Entry 8ZKK (electron microscopy, 3.60 A resolution); this record covers chains B and D of the 9 polymer chains in the assembly.

== Chain B (and D) ==
Molecule: adaptor gp12
From: Vibrio cholerae
Notes: chain D of this document is another copy of the same molecule, construct and numbering; everything in this record applies to it too
Chain sequence (202 residues; row label = number of the first residue in the row):
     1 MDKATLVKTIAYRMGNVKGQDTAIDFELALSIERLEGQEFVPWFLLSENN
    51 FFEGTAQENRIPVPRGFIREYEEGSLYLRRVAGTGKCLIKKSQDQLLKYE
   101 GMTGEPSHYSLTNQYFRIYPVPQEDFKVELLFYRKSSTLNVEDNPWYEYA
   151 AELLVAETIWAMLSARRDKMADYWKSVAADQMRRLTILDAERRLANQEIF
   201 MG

== How chain B and chain D interact ==
Residue-residue contacts (58; chain B residue first):
  Ala23(B) - Tyr12(D)
  Phe26(B) - Lys8(D)
  Phe26(B) - Thr9(D)
  Glu27(B) - Tyr12(D)
  Glu27(B) - Arg13(D)  salt bridge
  Leu30(B) - Met1(D)  hydrophobic
  Leu30(B) - Thr9(D)
  Arg34(B) - Arg13(D)
  Arg34(B) - Glu152(D)
  Gly37(B) - Leu188(D)
  Gln38(B) - Arg184(D)  hydrogen bond
  Glu39(B) - Arg184(D)  salt bridge
  Glu39(B) - Glu191(D)
  Arg60(B) - Glu48(D)  salt bridge
  Phe67(B) - Arg192(D)
  Ile68(B) - Arg192(D)
  Arg69(B) - Leu188(D)
  Arg69(B) - Glu191(D)  salt bridge
  Arg69(B) - Arg192(D)
  Glu70(B) - Ala195(D)
  Glu70(B) - Asn196(D)  hydrogen bond
  Tyr71(B) - Asn196(D)  hydrogen bond (backbone-side chain)
  Glu72(B) - Asn196(D)  hydrogen bond (side chain-backbone)
  Gly74(B) - Asn196(D)  hydrogen bond (backbone-side chain)
  Lys90(B) - Arg192(D)
  Lys90(B) - Arg193(D)
  Lys90(B) - Ala195(D)  hydrogen bond (side chain-backbone)
  Lys90(B) - Asn196(D)
  Lys90(B) - Gln197(D)
  Ser92(B) - Glu73(D)  hydrogen bond
  Ser92(B) - Gln197(D)
  Gln93(B) - Glu73(D)
  Gln93(B) - Leu131(D)
  Asp94(B) - Glu72(D)
  Asp94(B) - Glu73(D)
  Asp94(B) - Gly74(D)  hydrogen bond (side chain-backbone)
  Asp94(B) - Ser75(D)
  Leu97(B) - Ser75(D)
  Leu97(B) - Tyr77(D)  hydrophobic
  Glu100(B) - Tyr77(D)  hydrogen bond
  Glu100(B) - Arg79(D)  salt bridge
  Tyr109(B) - Asn196(D)
  Leu111(B) - Arg192(D)
  Asn113(B) - Trp43(D)
  Asn113(B) - Phe44(D)
  Asn113(B) - Leu46(D)  hydrogen bond (side chain-backbone)
  Asn113(B) - Arg192(D)  hydrogen bond (backbone-side chain)
  Gln114(B) - Glu48(D)
  Tyr115(B) - Glu48(D)
  Trp160(B) - Tyr173(D)  hydrogen bond
  Met162(B) - Tyr12(D)  hydrogen bond
  Ala165(B) - Tyr12(D)
  Ala165(B) - Gly15(D)
  Arg166(B) - Tyr12(D)
  Arg167(B) - Met14(D)  hydrogen bond (side chain-backbone)
  Arg167(B) - Asp168(D)  salt bridge
  Arg167(B) - Met170(D)
  Asp172(B) - Tyr173(D)  hydrogen bond
Also at the interface, not in a pair above, chain B (41 interface residues in all): Glu33, Ser75, Lys91, Thr112, Arg117, Ala161, Ser164, Met182
Also at the interface, not in a pair above, chain D (39 interface residues in all): Thr5, Asn49, Tyr71, Cys87, Leu163, Trp174, Gln181, Ile187, Leu194

== In short ==
Chain B and chain D form an interface of 41 and 39 residues respectively; the contacts include 15 hydrogen
bonds and 6 salt bridges. Polar contacts include Glu27(B)-Arg13(D), Glu39(B)-Arg184(D) and Arg60(B)-Glu48(D).
Chain B and chain D are both adaptor gp12 (Vibrio cholerae); the structure, Portal-tail of Vibrio cholerae
typing phage mature VP1, was determined by electron microscopy together with 8ZKM and 9IN6 from the same
study.
